PDB entry 7AOI | electron microscopy, 3.50 A resolution | chains AA and XP of the 83 polymer chains in the assembly

== Chain AA ==
Molecule: mt-LSU rRNA
Organism: Trypanosoma brucei
Sequence (758 nucleotides; each row starts with the number of its first residue; note: 418 numbers in that range are skipped by the numbering (no residue carries them; nothing is unmodelled there)):
     1 AUUUUACCAA UUAAGAAGAA UAUUAUAAUA AUGGGUGUCU UAUAUUUUAA AUAAAUAUUU
    61 AAAUUCCGUG UAGUAAAUUU AUUAUUUGUA UUAUUUAUAU AAUAGGUGUA UUAUAUUUAA
   121 AUUUUAAAUU UGUUGUUUUA UAUUUAGAUA CAUAUUUAUA GAUUAAUAUA UUUAAAUAAU
   181 AUUUUAAAAU UUAUUGAACU GUAAU
   254 GUUACAGUUG U
   270 AUGUACCAAA UAAAUAUAGU AAGAUUAUUU UAGUUGAAUU AAUAAAUAAA UAUUUAUUUU
   330 UCUUUGUAAA UAUUAUGAAC AAUUUAA
   369 UUAACUAAAA UG
   404 UUUGAAUAUU
   445 UAUUUU
   456 UAUAUUUUUA GUAGGUAAAU GAAAAGUAUA AAUGGAUAUA ACUUAAUAUU UAAUAUUUGU
   516 UUAAUGAAAA GUAUUUUAU
   541 AUUGUAUAGU AUUAUUAUAG UGUAUAGUUU UUUAAAAAUA UA
   591 GUUA
   796 AAUAAAGUAU GAAUUAAUAU CAAAAUUUUA AUAAAAAUUA AAAAAUUAAA AUAGGGCAAG
   856 UCCUACUCUC CUUUACAAAG AGAACAUU
   887 AUAUGUAAUU GUAUGUUUGA UUGGGGCAAU ACUAUAUUUA UUUAUAUAGC AUAAGAACUA
   947 UAUUCUUUGA AAUUAUAAAA G
   972 GAGCAGGUUA ACAAGCAU
  1001 GUGUUUCAUC GUC
  1071 UCGUUGUAAA GCAGAUUUGU
  1095 AUAUUUAAUU UUUAUAAUUA AUAAUAAUUA AUAUAAGUAC GCAAGGAUUG AUUAUUGAAA
  1155 AAAGAAAGAA GAAUAUAAUU UA

== Chain XP ==
Molecule: Pseudouridylate synthase, putative
Organism: Trypanosoma brucei
UniProt: Q38FJ3 (Q38FJ3_TRYB2); residues 35-405 here = UniProt positions 35-405
Chain sequence (371 residues; row label = number of the first residue in the row):
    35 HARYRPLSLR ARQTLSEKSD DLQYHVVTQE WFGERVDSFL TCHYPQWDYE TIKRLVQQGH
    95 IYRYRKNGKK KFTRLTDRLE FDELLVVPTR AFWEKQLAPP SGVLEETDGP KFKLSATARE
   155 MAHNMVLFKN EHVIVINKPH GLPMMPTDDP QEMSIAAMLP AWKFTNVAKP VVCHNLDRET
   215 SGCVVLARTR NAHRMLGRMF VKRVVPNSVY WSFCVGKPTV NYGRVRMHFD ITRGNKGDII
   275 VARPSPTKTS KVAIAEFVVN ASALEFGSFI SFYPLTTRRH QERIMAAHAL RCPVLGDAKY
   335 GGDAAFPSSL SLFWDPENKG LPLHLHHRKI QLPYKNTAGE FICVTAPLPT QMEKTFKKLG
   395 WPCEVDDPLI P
From the paper describing this entry:
  - binding site for mt-LSU rRNA (chain AA): Glu316

== Chain AA / chain XP interface ==
Residue-residue contacts (96; chain AA residue first):
  A351(AA) - Lys103(XP)  salt bridge to the phosphate
  A351(AA) - Lys105(XP)  hydrogen bond to the phosphate
  U352(AA) - Arg99(XP)  salt bridge to the phosphate
  U352(AA) - Lys103(XP)  salt bridge to the phosphate
  U352(AA) - Lys105(XP)  salt bridge to the phosphate
  U353(AA) - Arg99(XP)  salt bridge to the phosphate
  U353(AA) - Asn101(XP)  hydrogen bond to the phosphate
  A984(AA) - Pro40(XP)  hydrogen bond to the sugar
  A984(AA) - Ser42(XP)  base contact
  A985(AA) - Pro40(XP)  sugar contact
  A985(AA) - Leu41(XP)  sugar contact
  A985(AA) - Ser42(XP)  hydrogen bond to the phosphate
  A985(AA) - Ala45(XP)  phosphate contact
  A985(AA) - Lys52(XP)  base contact
  A985(AA) - Leu131(XP)  sugar contact
  G986(AA) - Arg39(XP)  hydrogen bond to the base
  U1004(AA) - Arg37(XP)  base contact
  U1004(AA) - Arg39(XP)  hydrogen bond to the base
  U1005(AA) - His35(XP)  base contact
  U1005(AA) - Ala36(XP)  sugar contact
  U1005(AA) - Tyr38(XP)  hydrogen bond to the sugar
  U1006(AA) - Pro40(XP)  sugar contact
  A1008(AA) - Lys285(XP)  salt bridge to the phosphate
  U1009(AA) - Cys207(XP)  hydrogen bond to the sugar
  U1009(AA) - His208(XP)  sugar contact
  U1009(AA) - Asn209(XP)  base contact
  U1009(AA) - Thr311(XP)  hydrogen bond to the phosphate
  U1009(AA) - Arg312(XP)  salt bridge to the phosphate
  C1010(AA) - His208(XP)  phosphate contact
  C1010(AA) - Asn209(XP)  hydrogen bond to the sugar
  C1010(AA) - Leu210(XP)  sugar contact
  C1010(AA) - Asp211(XP)  hydrogen bond to the sugar
  C1010(AA) - Tyr244(XP)  hydrogen bond to the base
  C1010(AA) - Pro308(XP)  base contact
  C1010(AA) - Thr311(XP)  phosphate contact
  C1010(AA) - Arg312(XP)  base contact
  C1010(AA) - Arg313(XP)  base contact
  C1010(AA) - Gln315(XP)  hydrogen bond to the base
  C1010(AA) - Glu316(XP)  hydrogen bond to the base
  G1011(AA) - Met179(XP)  sugar contact
  G1011(AA) - Pro180(XP)  hydrogen bond to the base
  G1011(AA) - Thr181(XP)  base contact
  G1011(AA) - Leu210(XP)  sugar contact
  G1011(AA) - Asp211(XP)  phosphate contact
  G1011(AA) - Arg212(XP)  phosphate contact
  G1011(AA) - Arg313(XP)  salt bridge to the phosphate
  U1012(AA) - Thr181(XP)  sugar contact
  U1012(AA) - Asp182(XP)  hydrogen bond to the sugar
  U1012(AA) - Asp211(XP)  phosphate contact
  U1012(AA) - Arg212(XP)  hydrogen bond to the phosphate
  U1012(AA) - Glu213(XP)  phosphate contact
  U1012(AA) - Asp272(XP)  base contact
  U1012(AA) - Arg313(XP)  hydrogen bond to the base
  U1012(AA) - His314(XP)  salt bridge to the phosphate
  C1013(AA) - Asp182(XP)  sugar contact
  C1013(AA) - Arg212(XP)  salt bridge to the phosphate
  C1013(AA) - Arg267(XP)  hydrogen bond to the base
  C1013(AA) - Lys270(XP)  base contact
  C1013(AA) - Gly271(XP)  base contact
  C1013(AA) - Asp272(XP)  hydrogen bond to the base
  U1071(AA) - Asp182(XP)  base contact
  U1071(AA) - Arg267(XP)  base contact
  C1072(AA) - Asp182(XP)  sugar contact
  G1073(AA) - Met179(XP)  base contact
  G1073(AA) - Pro180(XP)  sugar contact
  U1074(AA) - Met179(XP)  hydrogen bond to the base
  U1074(AA) - Pro180(XP)  sugar contact
  U1074(AA) - Ala190(XP)  sugar contact
  G1076(AA) - His227(XP)  sugar contact
  U1077(AA) - Arg88(XP)  salt bridge to the phosphate
  U1077(AA) - Gly136(XP)  phosphate contact
  U1077(AA) - Arg228(XP)  sugar contact
  A1078(AA) - Tyr38(XP)  base contact
  A1078(AA) - Arg46(XP)  hydrogen bond to the phosphate
  A1078(AA) - Arg88(XP)  salt bridge to the phosphate
  A1078(AA) - Gln92(XP)  hydrogen bond to the phosphate
  A1078(AA) - Pro133(XP)  base contact
  A1078(AA) - Pro134(XP)  base contact
  A1078(AA) - Ser135(XP)  phosphate contact
  A1078(AA) - Gly136(XP)  hydrogen bond to the phosphate
  A1079(AA) - Arg46(XP)  salt bridge to the phosphate
  A1079(AA) - Gln92(XP)  phosphate contact
  A1079(AA) - His94(XP)  salt bridge to the phosphate
  A1080(AA) - Arg228(XP)  sugar contact
  A1083(AA) - Ser284(XP)  phosphate contact
  G1084(AA) - Ser284(XP)  phosphate contact
  G1084(AA) - Lys285(XP)  phosphate contact
  G1084(AA) - Val286(XP)  hydrogen bond to the phosphate
  A1085(AA) - Arg260(XP)  salt bridge to the phosphate
  A1085(AA) - Val286(XP)  phosphate contact
  U1086(AA) - Lys236(XP)  hydrogen bond to the base
  U1086(AA) - Val238(XP)  sugar contact
  U1086(AA) - Arg258(XP)  salt bridge to the phosphate
  U1086(AA) - Arg260(XP)  salt bridge to the phosphate
  U1087(AA) - Val238(XP)  phosphate contact
  U1087(AA) - Arg258(XP)  salt bridge to the phosphate
Other interface residues (no listed pair), chain AA (31 interface residues in all): U1075, C1082
Other interface residues (no listed pair), chain XP (69 interface residues in all): Thr48, Leu49, Glu84, Pro177, Met178, Val205, Arg224, Phe234, His262, Pro280, Thr281, Lys282, Ile288
From the paper, about this interface:
  - pairs named by the authors: C1010(AA)-Glu316(XP) (hydrogen bond)
  - interface residues, chain AA: A1008(AA), U1075(AA)

== Summary ==
31 residues of chain AA and 69 residues of chain XP are in contact, with 26 hydrogen bonds and 18 salt
bridges. Polar pairs include G986(AA)-Arg39(XP), U1004(AA)-Arg39(XP) and C1010(AA)-Tyr244(XP). The authors
report a hydrogen bond between C1010(AA) and Glu316(XP). From the paper: a binding site for mt-LSU rRNA (chain
AA) at Glu316(XP); interface residues A1008(AA) and U1075(AA).
Here chain AA is mt-LSU rRNA and chain XP is Pseudouridylate synthase, putative, both from Trypanosoma brucei.
Entry 7AOI (Trypanosoma brucei mitochondrial ribosome large subunit assembly intermediate) was determined by
electron microscopy.
